Entry 5H1C (electron microscopy, 4.50 A resolution (low resolution: residue-level contacts below are approximate; hydrogen-bond / salt-bridge calls are withheld)); this record covers chains B and E of the 5 polymer chains in the assembly.

== Chain B ==
Name: DNA repair protein RAD51 homolog 1
Organism: Homo sapiens
UniProtKB: Q06609 (RAD51_HUMAN); numbering as in UniProt (aligned over 1-339)
Chain sequence (339 residues; row label = number of the first residue in the row):
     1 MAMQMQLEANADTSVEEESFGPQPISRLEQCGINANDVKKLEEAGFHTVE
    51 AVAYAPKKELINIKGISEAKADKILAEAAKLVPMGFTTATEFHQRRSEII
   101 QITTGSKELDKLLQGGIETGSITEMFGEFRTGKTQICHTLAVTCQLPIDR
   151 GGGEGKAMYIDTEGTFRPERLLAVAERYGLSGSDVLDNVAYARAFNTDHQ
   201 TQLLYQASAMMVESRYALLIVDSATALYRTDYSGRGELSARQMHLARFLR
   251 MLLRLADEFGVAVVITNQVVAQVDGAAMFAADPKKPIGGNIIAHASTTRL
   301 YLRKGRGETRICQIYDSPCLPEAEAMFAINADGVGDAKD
Not modelled in the structure: 1-21, 278-281, 337-339
Construct notes: engineered mutation Gln313 (Lys in Q06609)
Covalent attachments: covalent link Ala217-Val261; covalent link Val270-Ile287
Bound ions: Mg2+: Asp222 (together with AMP-PNP)
Small-molecule neighbours:
  - AMP-PNP, molecule 1: Arg130, Thr131, Gly132, Lys133, Thr134, Gln135, Glu163, Thr165, Arg170, Asp222, Gln268, Glu308, Arg310, Ile329, Asn330
  - AMP-PNP, molecule 2: Ala293, His294, Ser296, Asp316, Ser317, Pro318, Cys319, Leu320, Pro321, Glu322
What the authors report for this chain:
  - binding site for the 9-nt DNA strand (chain E): Arg235
  - self-association interface (contacts with another copy of this molecule); pairs are residue here / residue on that copy: Arg235-Asp274 (salt bridge)
  - mutagenesis - R235E: abolished catalytic activity on DNA strand exchange (citing earlier work)
  - mutagenesis - R235E: decreased binding to ssDNA (citing earlier work)
  - binding site for AMP-PNP: Lys133, Thr134

== Chain E ==
Molecule: 9-nt DNA strand
Sequence (9 nucleotides; row label = number of the first residue in the row):
     1 AAAAAAAAA

== Interface between chain B and chain E ==
Pairs across the interface - 4 pairs, chain B then chain E:
  Arg235(B) - DA7(E)
  Gly236(B) - DA8(E)
  Asp274(B) - DA3(E)
  Asp274(B) - DA4(E)
Interface residues without a listed pair, chain B (5 interface residues in all): Ser239, Val273
Interface residues without a listed pair, chain E (5 interface residues in all): DA6

== In short ==
Chain B and chain E each contribute 5 residues to their interface. Chain B binds AMP-PNP. The paper reports a
binding site for AMP-PNP at Lys133(B) and Thr134(B); R235E of chain B abolishes catalytic activity on DNA
strand exchange.
Chain B is DNA repair protein RAD51 homolog 1 (Homo sapiens) and chain E is a 9-nt DNA strand; the structure,
Human RAD51 post-synaptic complexes, was determined by electron microscopy, deposited together with 5H1B.
